PDB entry 9NF3 | X-ray diffraction, 1.80 A resolution | chains B and A of the 3 polymer chains in the assembly

[Chain B (and A)]
Name: Cis-3-chloroacrylic acid dehalogenase
Source organism: coryneform bacterium
Notes: chain A of this document is another copy of the same molecule, construct and numbering; everything in this record applies to it too
UniProt: Q6VPE5 (Q6VPE5_9CORY); residues 1-149 here correspond to UniProt positions 2-150 (UniProt number = residue number + 1)
Sequence (164 residues; row label = number of the first residue in the row):
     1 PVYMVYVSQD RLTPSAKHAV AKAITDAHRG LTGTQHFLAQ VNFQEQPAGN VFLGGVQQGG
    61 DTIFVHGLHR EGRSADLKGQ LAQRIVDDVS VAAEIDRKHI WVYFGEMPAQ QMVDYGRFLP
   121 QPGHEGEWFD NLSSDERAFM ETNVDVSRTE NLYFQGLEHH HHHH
Unresolved in the structure: 146-164
Differences from the reference sequence: engineered mutation D114 (Glu115 in Q6VPE5); expression tag (150-164)

[Chain B / chain A interface]
Contacting residue pairs (76; chain B residue first):
  Y6(B) with M4(A), hydrophobic; Q44(A)
  Q46(B) with F43(A); Q44(A); E45(A), hydrogen bond (side chain-backbone)
  P47(B) with E45(A)
  N50(B) with K17(A), hydrogen bond; V41(A); N42(A); F43(A), hydrogen bond (backbone-backbone); E45(A), hydrogen bond
  V51(B) with V41(A); N42(A)
  F52(B) with H18(A); A21(A), hydrophobic; A39(A); Q40(A); V41(A), hydrogen bond (backbone-backbone); F43(A), hydrophobic
  L53(B) with A39(A); Q40(A); Y115(A); N143(A)
  G54(B) with T25(A); H36(A), hydrogen bond (backbone-side chain); F37(A); A39(A), hydrogen bond (backbone-backbone); N143(A); V144(A); D145(A), hydrogen bond (backbone-backbone)
  G55(B) with H18(A), hydrogen bond (backbone-side chain); T25(A); D145(A)
  V56(B) with N143(A); V144(A); D145(A)
  Q58(B) with N143(A), hydrogen bond
  F64(B) with V2(A), hydrophobic; M4(A), hydrophobic; L68(A), hydrophobic
  H66(B) with L68(A)
  K78(B) with Q111(A), hydrogen bond
  G79(B) with F118(A)
  A82(B) with F118(A), hydrophobic
  Q83(B) with F118(A)
  V86(B) with V113(A), hydrophobic
  R97(B) with Y115(A); G116(A), hydrogen bond (side chain-backbone); E136(A), salt bridge
  K98(B) with Y115(A); F139(A)
  H99(B) with F139(A)
  I100(B) with V113(A); Y115(A); G116(A), hydrogen bond (backbone-backbone)
  W101(B) with P1(A); V2(A), hydrophobic; L38(A); Q40(A); V113(A); D114(A); Y115(A)
  V102(B) with Q111(A); M112(A); V113(A), hydrogen bond (backbone-backbone)
  Y103(B) with P1(A); V2(A), hydrophobic; L68(A); M107(A), hydrophobic; Q111(A); M112(A); V113(A); D114(A), hydrogen bond
  F104(B) with M107(A); Q111(A), hydrogen bond (backbone-side chain)
  E106(B) with Q111(A), hydrogen bond
Also at the interface, not in a pair above, chain B (30 interface residues in all): Q44, T62, G105
Also at the interface, not in a pair above, chain A (37 interface residues in all): Y6, Q46, Q110, R117, L119, T142

[Overview]
The interface between chain B and chain A involves 30 residues on one side and 37 on the other, with 17
hydrogen bonds and 1 salt bridge. Among the polar pairs are R97(B)-E136(A), Q46(B)-E45(A) and N50(B)-K17(A).
Chain B and chain A are both Cis-3-chloroacrylic acid dehalogenase (coryneform bacterium); the structure,
cis-CaaD E114D mutant with a covalent ethylene intermediate of the hydration and decarboxylation of
cis-3-chloroacrylic acid, was determined by X-ray diffraction.
